PDB entry 8OVG | electron microscopy, 8.47 A resolution (very low resolution: no residue pairs are listed; an interface is given only as per-side residue counts) | chains A and D of the 6 polymer chains in the assembly

Chain A (and D):
Molecule: Lon protease homolog, mitochondrial
Organism: Homo sapiens
Notes: EC 3.4.21.53; engineered mutation(s): Y186pCMF; chain D of this document is another copy of the same molecule, construct and numbering; everything in this record applies to it too
Reference sequence: P36776 (LONM_HUMAN); residue numbers follow UniProt; this construct covers 115-959
Amino-acid sequence (869 residues; row label = number of the first residue in the row):
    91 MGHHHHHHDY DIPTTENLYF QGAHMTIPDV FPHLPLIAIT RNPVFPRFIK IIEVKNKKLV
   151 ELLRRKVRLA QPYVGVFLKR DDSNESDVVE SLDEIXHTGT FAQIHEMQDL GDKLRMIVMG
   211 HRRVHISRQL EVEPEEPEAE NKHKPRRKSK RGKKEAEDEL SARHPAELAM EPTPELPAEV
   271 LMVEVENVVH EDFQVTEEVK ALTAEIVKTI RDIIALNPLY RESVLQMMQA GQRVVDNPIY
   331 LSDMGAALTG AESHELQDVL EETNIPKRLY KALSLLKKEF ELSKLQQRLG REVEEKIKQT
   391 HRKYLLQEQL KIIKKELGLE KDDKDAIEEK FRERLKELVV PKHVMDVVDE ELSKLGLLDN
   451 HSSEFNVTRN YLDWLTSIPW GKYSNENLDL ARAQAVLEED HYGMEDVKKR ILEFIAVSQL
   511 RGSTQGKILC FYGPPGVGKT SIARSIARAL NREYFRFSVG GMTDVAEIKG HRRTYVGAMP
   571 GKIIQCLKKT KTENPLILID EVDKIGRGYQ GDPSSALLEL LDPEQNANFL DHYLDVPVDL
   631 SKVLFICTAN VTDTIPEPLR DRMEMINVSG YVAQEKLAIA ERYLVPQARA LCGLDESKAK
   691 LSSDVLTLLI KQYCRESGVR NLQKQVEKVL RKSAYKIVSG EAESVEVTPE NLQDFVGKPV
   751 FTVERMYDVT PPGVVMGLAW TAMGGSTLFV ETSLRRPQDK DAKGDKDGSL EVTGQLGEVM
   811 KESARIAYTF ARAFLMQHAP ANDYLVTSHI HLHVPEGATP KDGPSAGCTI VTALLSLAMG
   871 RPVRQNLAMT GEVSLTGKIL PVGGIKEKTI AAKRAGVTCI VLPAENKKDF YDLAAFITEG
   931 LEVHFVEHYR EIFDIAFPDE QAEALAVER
Unresolved in the structure: 91-122, 222-271, 950-959
Sequence notes: initiating methionine (91); expression tag (92-114); conflict 1PA_186 (Tyr in P36776)
Modified residues: 1PA (4-(carboxymethyl)-L-phenylalanine) at position 186
Curated features (UniProtKB/Swiss-Prot):
  - active site: Ser-855, Lys-898
  - binding site (ATP): Gly-523 to Thr-530
  - natural variant: Glu-476 (E476A: In CODASS), Ser-631 (S631Y: In CODASS), Ala-670 (A670V: In CODASS), Arg-672 (R672C: In CODASS), Pro-676 (P676S: In CODASS), Arg-679 (R679H: In CODASS), Arg-721 (R721G: In CODASS), Ala-724 (A724V: In CODASS), Pro-749 (P749S: In CODASS), Gly-767 (G767E: In CODASS), Ile-927 (deletion: In CODASS)
  - mutagenesis: Lys-529 (K529R: Abolishes ATPase activity, and presumably ATP-driven protein unfolding, but does not block access to the proteolytic active site or prevent a substrate from binding to it), Trp-770 (W770A: Has low basal, but normal stimulated ATPase activity, and retains peptidase activity; W770P: Has normal basal, but low stimulated ATPase activity, and abolishes peptidase activity), Ser-855 (S855A: Lacks both ATPase and protease activity, but retains DNA binding activity), Thr-880 (T880V: Enhances the basal, but not the stimulated ATPase activity), Gly-893 (G893A: Has low basal, but normal stimulated ATPase activity, and retains peptidase activity; G893P: Has normal basal, but low stimulated ATPase activity, and abolishes peptidase activity), Gly-894 (G894A/S: Enhances the basal, but not the stimulated ATPase activity, and retains peptidase activity; G894P: Enhances the basal, but not the stimulated ATPase activity, and abolishes peptidase activity)
What the authors report for this chain:
  - catalytic residues: Ser-855, Lys-898 (citing earlier work)
  - post-translational modification sites: Ser-173, Ser-181, Tyr-394 (citing earlier work)

Interface between chain A and chain D:
At this resolution (8 A) residue pairs are not listed: 5 residues of chain A and 6 of chain D lie at the interface.

In short:
5 residues of chain A face 6 of chain D across their interface. UniProt lists active-site residues Ser-855(A)
and Lys-898(A), 8 ATP-binding residues and 6 mutagenesis sites on chain A. From the paper: catalytic residues
Ser-855(A) and Lys-898(A); modification sites Ser-173(A), Ser-181(A) and Tyr-394(A).
Both chains are Lon protease homolog, mitochondrial (Homo sapiens). Entry 8OVG (Human Mitochondrial Lon Y186E
Mutant ADP Bound) was determined by electron microscopy together with 8OVF, 8OKA, 8OM7 and 8OJL from the same
study.
